PDB entry 6AUH | X-ray diffraction, 1.60 A resolution | chain A

Chain A:
Molecule: Streptavidin
Organism: Streptomyces avidinii
UniProtKB: P22629 (SAV_STRAV); residues 14-159 here correspond to UniProt positions 38-183 (UniProt number = residue number + 24)
Amino-acid sequence (159 residues; each row starts with the number of its first residue):
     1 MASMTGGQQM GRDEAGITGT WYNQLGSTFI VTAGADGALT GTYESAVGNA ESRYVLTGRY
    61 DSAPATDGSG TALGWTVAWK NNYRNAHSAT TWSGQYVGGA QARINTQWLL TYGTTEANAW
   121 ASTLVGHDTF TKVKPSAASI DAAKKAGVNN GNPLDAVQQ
Disordered / not traced: 1-11, 135-159
Sequence notes: expression tag (1-13); engineered mutation Gln101 (Glu125 in P22629), Tyr112 (Ser136 in P22629), Ala121 (Lys145 in P22629)
Small-molecule neighbours: OL5 (N-biotin-C-Co4(mu3-O)4(OAc)(Py)3(H2O)3-beta-alanine): Asn23, Leu25, Ser27, Tyr43, Ser45, Val47, Gly48, Asn49, Ala50, Trp79, Ala86, Ser88, Thr90, Trp92, Trp108, Leu110, Tyr112, Trp120, Ala121, Ser122, Thr123, Leu124, Asp128
UniProt features mapped onto this chain:
  - motif: Arg59 to Asp61 (Cell attachment site)
  - binding site (biotin): Tyr43, Tyr54, Trp92, Trp108, Trp120

In short:
Chain A binds compound OL5. UniProt lists 5 biotin-binding residues.
Chain A is Streptavidin (Streptomyces avidinii); the structure, Artificial Metalloproteins Containing a Co4O4
Active Site - 2xm-S112Y-a, was determined by X-ray diffraction, deposited together with 6AUC, 6AUE, 6AUL and
6AUO.
